Entry 8WKU (X-ray diffraction, 3.50 A resolution); this record covers chains A and B.

# Chain A
Name: Dipeptidyl peptidase 4 soluble form
Source organism: Homo sapiens
UniProtKB: P27487 (DPP4_HUMAN); residue numbers follow UniProt; this construct covers 39-766
Sequence (734 residues; numbered 39 to 772; the number before each row is that of its first residue):
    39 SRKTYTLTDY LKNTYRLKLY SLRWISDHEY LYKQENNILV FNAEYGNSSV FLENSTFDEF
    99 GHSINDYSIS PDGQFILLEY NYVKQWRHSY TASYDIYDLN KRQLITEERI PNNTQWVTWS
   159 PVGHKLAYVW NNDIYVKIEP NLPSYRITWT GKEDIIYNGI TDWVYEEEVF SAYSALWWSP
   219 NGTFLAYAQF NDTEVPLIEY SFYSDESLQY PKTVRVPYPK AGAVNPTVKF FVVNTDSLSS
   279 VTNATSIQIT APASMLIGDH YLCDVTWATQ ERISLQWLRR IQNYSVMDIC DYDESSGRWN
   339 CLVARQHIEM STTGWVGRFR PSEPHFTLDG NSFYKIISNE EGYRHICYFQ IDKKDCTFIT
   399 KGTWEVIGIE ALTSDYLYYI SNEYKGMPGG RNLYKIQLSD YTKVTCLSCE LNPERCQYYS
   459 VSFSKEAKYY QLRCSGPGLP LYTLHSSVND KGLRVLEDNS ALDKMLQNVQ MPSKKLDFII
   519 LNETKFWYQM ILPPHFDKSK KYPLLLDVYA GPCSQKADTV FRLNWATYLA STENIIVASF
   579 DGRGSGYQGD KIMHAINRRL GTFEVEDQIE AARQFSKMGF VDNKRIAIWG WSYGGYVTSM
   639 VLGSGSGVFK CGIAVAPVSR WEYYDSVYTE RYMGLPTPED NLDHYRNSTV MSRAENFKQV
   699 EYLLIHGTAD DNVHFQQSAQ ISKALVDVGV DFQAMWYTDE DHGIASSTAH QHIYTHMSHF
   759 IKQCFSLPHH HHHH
Disordered / not traced: 39, 767-772
Sequence notes: expression tag (767-772)
UniProt features mapped onto this chain:
  - active site (Charge relay system): S630, D708, H740
  - glycosylation (N-linked (GlcNAc...) asparagine): N85, N92, N150, N219, N229, N281, N321, N520, N685
  - mutagenesis: N85 (N85A: Does not inhibit dipeptidyl peptidase activity, interaction with ADA and homodimer formation), N92 (N92A: Does not inhibit dipeptidyl peptidase activity, interaction with ADA and homodimer formation), N150 (N150A: Does not inhibit dipeptidyl peptidase activity, interaction with ADA and homodimer formation), E205 (E205K: Inhibits dipeptidyl peptidase activity), E206 (E206L: Inhibits dipeptidyl peptidase activity), N219 (N219A: Does not inhibit dipeptidyl peptidase activity, interaction with ADA and homodimer formation), N229 (N229A: Does not inhibit dipeptidyl peptidase activity, interaction with ADA and homodimer formation), N281 (N281A: Does not inhibit dipeptidyl peptidase activity, interaction with ADA and homodimer formation), N321 (N321A: Does not inhibit dipeptidyl peptidase activity, interaction with ADA and homodimer formation), N520 (N520A: Does not inhibit dipeptidyl peptidase activity, interaction with ADA and homodimer formation), N685 (N685A: Does not inhibit dipeptidyl peptidase activity, interaction with ADA and homodimer formation), H750 (H750A: Inhibits weakly homodimerization and dipeptidyl peptidase activity ...)
Disulfide bonds: C328-C339, C385-C394, C444-C447, C454-C472, C649-C762
Covalently attached groups: glycan linked to N85, N150, N229, N281; N-acetylglucosamine (NAG) linked to N219, N321, N520, N685
What the authors report for this chain:
  - post-translational modification sites: N229
  - mutagenesis - N229A, N229Q: abolished expression
  - specificity-determining residues: I295

# Chain B
Name: MjHKU4r-CoV-1 spike RBD
Source organism: Manis javanica
Sequence (246 residues; each row starts with the number of its first residue):
   375 EAAATGTFIE QPKSKECDFT PMLVGVPPQV YNFKRLVFTN CNYNLTKLLS LFMVNEFSCN
   435 GISPDAIARG CYSSLTVDYF AYPLSMRSYI QPGSAGDISL YNYKQSFANP TCRVLATAPA
   495 NLTLTKPSAY GYFQKCSRVS GEHNSVETPL YINPGEYSIC RSFSPYGFSE DGEVFRRQLT
   555 QYEGGGILVG VGAKLAMTDK LEMGFIISVQ YGTDTNSVCP MLDLGNSSTI THYLGKCVDY
   615 HHHHHH
Disordered / not traced: 375-387, 596-620
Disulfide bonds: C391-C415, C433-C486, C445-C593, C510-C534
Covalently attached groups: N-acetylglucosamine (NAG) linked to N418, N495
What the authors report for this chain:
  - binding site for alpha-D-mannopyranose: S502, F537, S538, Y540, G541, F542, S543, F549
  - binding site for N-acetylglucosamine: E547

# Interface between chain A and chain B
Pairs across the interface - 31 pairs, chain A then chain B:
  K267(A) with D545(B), hydrogen bond (side chain-backbone); G546(B)
  T288(A) with Q508(B); K509(B), hydrogen bond
  A289(A) with K509(B), hydrogen bond (backbone-side chain)
  P290(A) with K509(B); E521(B)
  A291(A) with K509(B); S511(B); V513(B); E521(B), hydrogen bond (backbone-side chain)
  S292(A) with N518(B)
  L294(A) with K509(B); R550(B), hydrogen bond (backbone-side chain); V563(B), hydrophobic; V565(B), hydrophobic
  I295(A) with N518(B); R550(B); I561(B), hydrophobic; V563(B), hydrophobic
  R317(A) with H517(B), hydrogen bond (side chain-backbone); N518(B), hydrogen bond (side chain-backbone)
  Y322(A) with S519(B)
  S334(A) with Y463(B)
  R336(A) with Y463(B), hydrogen bond; D471(B), salt bridge; Y506(B)
  V341(A) with E521(B)
  Q344(A) with E521(B), hydrogen bond
  I346(A) with S519(B)
  M348(A) with H517(B)
Also at the interface, not in a pair above, chain A (17 interface residues in all): G296
Also at the interface, not in a pair above, chain B (19 interface residues in all): P523, V548
From the paper, about this interface:
  - pairs named by the authors: K267(A)-D545(B), A291(A)-V513(B) (hydrophobic contact), A291(A)-E521(B), S292(A)-N518(B), L294(A)-R550(B), I295(A)-V513(B) (hydrophobic contact), I295(A)-I561(B) (hydrophobic contact), I295(A)-V563(B) (hydrophobic contact), R317(A)-H517(B), R317(A)-N518(B) (hydrogen bond), R336(A)-D471(B), R336(A)-Y506(B), R336(A)-Y463(B), K509(B)-T288(A) (hydrogen bond), K509(B)-A289(A) (hydrogen bond), E521(B)-Q344(A) (hydrogen bond), V548(B)-L294(A) (hydrophobic contact), V565(B)-L294(A) (hydrophobic contact)
  - interface residues, chain A: A289(A), A291(A)
  - hot spots on chain A (mutagenesis) - S292A, S292A/I295T/R336K, S292A/I295T/R336K/Q344E (Kd >50 uM), I295T/R336K, I295T/R336V, I295T/R336T, I295T/R336G, I295T/R336S: decreased binding to MjHKU4r-CoV-1 spike RBD (chain B)
  - hot spots on chain A (mutagenesis) - S292D, L294T, I295K: abolished binding to MjHKU4r-CoV-1 spike RBD (chain B)
  - interface residues, chain B: V513(B), V548(B), I561(B), V563(B), V565(B)

# Summary
Chain A and chain B form an interface of 17 and 19 residues respectively; the contacts include 9 hydrogen
bonds and 1 salt bridge. Polar contacts include R336(A)-D471(B), K267(A)-D545(B) and T288(A)-K509(B). The
paper describes contacts between K267(A) and D545(B), A291(A) and E521(B) and S292(A) and N518(B) among
others; hydrophobic contacts between A291(A) and V513(B), I295(A) and V513(B) and I295(A) and I561(B) among
others; hydrogen bonds between R317(A) and N518(B), K509(B) and T288(A) and K509(B) and A289(A) among others.
From the paper: a binding site for alpha-D-mannopyranose at S502(B), F537(B) and S538(B) among others; S292A,
S292A/I295T/R336K and S292A/I295T/R336K/Q344E of chain A, among others, reduce binding to MjHKU4r-CoV-1 spike
RBD (chain B); 13 substitutions were tested in all.
Here chain A is Dipeptidyl peptidase 4 soluble form (Homo sapiens) and chain B is MjHKU4r-CoV-1 spike RBD
(Manis javanica). Entry 8WKU (Complex structure of MjHKU4r-CoV-1 spike RBD bound to human CD26) was determined
by X-ray diffraction.
